8DR0 - chains E and I of the 10 polymer chains in the assembly; structure by electron microscopy, 2.42 A resolution.

== Chain E ==
Name: Replication factor C subunit 5
Organism: Saccharomyces cerevisiae
UniProt: P38251 (RFC5_YEAST); numbering as in UniProt (aligned over 1-354)
Amino-acid sequence (354 residues; numbered 1 to 354; the number before each row is that of its first residue):
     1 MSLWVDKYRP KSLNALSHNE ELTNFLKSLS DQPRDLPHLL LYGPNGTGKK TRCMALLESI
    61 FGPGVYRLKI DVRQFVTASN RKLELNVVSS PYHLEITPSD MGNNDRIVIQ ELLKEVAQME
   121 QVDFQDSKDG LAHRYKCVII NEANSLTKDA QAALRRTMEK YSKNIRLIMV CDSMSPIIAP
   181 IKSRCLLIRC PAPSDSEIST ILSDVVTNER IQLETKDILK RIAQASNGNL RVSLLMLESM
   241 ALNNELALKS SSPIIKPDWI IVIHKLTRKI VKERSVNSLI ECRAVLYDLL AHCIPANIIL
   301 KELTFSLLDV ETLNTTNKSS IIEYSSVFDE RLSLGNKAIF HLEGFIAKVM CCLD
UniProt features mapped onto this chain:
  - binding site (ATP): Val5, Ser17, Gly43 to Thr51, Arg231
Ligand contacts:
  - ATP-gamma-S (AGS; phosphothiophosphoric acid-adenylate ester): Arg155, Glu159, Pro180, Arg184
  - GDP (guanosine-5'-diphosphate): Val5, Asp6, Tyr8, Arg9, Pro10, Ala15, Leu16, Ser17, His18, Pro44, Asn45, Gly46, Thr47, Gly48, Lys49, Lys50, Thr51, Arg52, Ile201, Leu230, Arg231, Leu234
What the authors report for this chain:
  - binding site for the 18-nt DNA strand: Asn80
  - binding site for the 22-nt DNA strand (chain I): Asn103

== Chain I ==
Molecule: 22-nt DNA strand
Sequence (22 nucleotides; each row starts with the number of its first residue; numbers below 1 keep their minus sign (DT-5 is residue -5)):
    -5 TTTTTTCGGG GGGGCCCCGG GG

== Interface between chain E and chain I ==
Residue-residue contacts (4):
  Arg81(E) - DT0(I)  salt bridge to the phosphate
  Arg106(E) - DC1(I)  salt bridge to the phosphate
  Asn336(E) - DT-1(I)  base contact
  Lys337(E) - DT-2(I)  base contact
Other interface residues (no listed pair), chain E (5 interface residues in all): Asn103

== Overview ==
Chain E and chain I form an interface of 5 and 4 residues respectively, with 2 salt bridges. Polar contacts
include Arg81(E)-DT0(I) and Arg106(E)-DC1(I). Ligands of chain E: ATP-gamma-S and GDP. From the paper: a
binding site for the 18-nt DNA strand at Asn80(E); a binding site for the 22-nt DNA strand (chain I) at
Asn103(E).
Chain E is Replication factor C subunit 5 (Saccharomyces cerevisiae) and chain I is a 22-nt DNA strand; the
structure, Closed state of RFC:PCNA bound to a 3' ss/dsDNA junction, was determined by electron microscopy
together with 8DQW, 8DQX, 8DQZ, 8DR1, 8DR3, 8DR4 and 3 further entries from the same study.
